Entry 4YBN (X-ray diffraction, 1.90 A resolution); this record covers chains A and B.

[Chain A (and B)]
Protein: Flavin-nucleotide-binding protein
Organism: Mycobacterium smegmatis (strain ATCC 700084 / mc(2)155)
Notes: chain B of this document is another copy of the same molecule, construct and numbering; everything in this record applies to it too
UniProtKB: A0R238 (A0R238_MYCS2); residues 2-225 here correspond to UniProt positions 1-224 (UniProt number = residue number - 1)
Chain sequence (224 residues; row label = number of the first residue in the row):
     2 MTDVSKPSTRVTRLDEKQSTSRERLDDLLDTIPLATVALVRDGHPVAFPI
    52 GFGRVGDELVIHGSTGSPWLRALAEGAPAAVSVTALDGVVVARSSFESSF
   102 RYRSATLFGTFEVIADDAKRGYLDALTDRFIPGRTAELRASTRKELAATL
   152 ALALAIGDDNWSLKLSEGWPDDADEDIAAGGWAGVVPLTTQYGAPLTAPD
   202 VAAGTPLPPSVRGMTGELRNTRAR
Unresolved in the structure: 2-8, 223-225 (chain B: 2-16, 222-225)
Ion coordination: heme Fe near H63 (its only coordinating residue here); Ni2+: D125 (together with sulfate ion)
Residues lining bound ligands:
  - FAD (flavin-adenine dinucleotide), molecule 1: S9, T10, R11, V12, T13, R14, T85, L87, F101, Y103, S105, A106, T107, F109, S163, L164, K165
  - FAD, molecule 2: L35, F49, P50, I51, G52, H63, G64, S65, S68, P69, W70, L71
  - heme (HEM), molecule 1: R14, L15, K18, S96, F97, S99, S100, F101, Y103, K165
  - heme (HEM), molecule 2: H63, G64, S65, L124, T128, F131, I132, S142, E146, L147, A149, T150

[Interface between chain A and chain B]
Contacting residue pairs (133):
  S9(A) - R42(B)
  T13(A) - P69(B)
  R14(A) - S65(B)  hydrogen bond
  R14(A) - G67(B)
  R14(A) - S68(B)
  P34(A) - L87(B)  hydrophobic
  P34(A) - F101(B)  hydrophobic
  L35(A) - T85(B)
  L35(A) - L87(B)  hydrophobic
  T37(A) - T37(B)
  T37(A) - S83(B)
  A39(A) - A39(B)  hydrophobic
  A39(A) - P46(B)
  A39(A) - A48(B)  hydrophobic
  L40(A) - P46(B)  hydrophobic
  V41(A) - G44(B)
  V41(A) - P46(B)
  G44(A) - V41(B)
  P46(A) - A39(B)
  P46(A) - L40(B)  hydrophobic
  P46(A) - V41(B)
  P46(A) - P79(B)
  P46(A) - A80(B)  hydrophobic
  P46(A) - A81(B)
  A48(A) - A39(B)  hydrophobic
  A48(A) - T107(B)
  P50(A) - T85(B)
  P50(A) - S105(B)
  P79(A) - H45(B)
  P79(A) - P46(B)
  A80(A) - P46(B)
  A81(A) - P46(B)
  S83(A) - T37(B)
  T85(A) - L35(B)
  T85(A) - P50(B)
  L87(A) - P34(B)  hydrophobic
  L87(A) - L35(B)  hydrophobic
  V92(A) - R135(B)
  A93(A) - R135(B)  hydrogen bond (backbone-side chain)
  A93(A) - L139(B)
  R94(A) - L139(B)
  R94(A) - D201(B)  salt bridge
  R94(A) - V202(B)
  S95(A) - L139(B)
  S95(A) - R140(B)
  S96(A) - T128(B)
  S96(A) - L139(B)
  S96(A) - S142(B)  hydrogen bond
  F97(A) - E146(B)
  F101(A) - F131(B)  hydrophobic
  S105(A) - P50(B)
  T107(A) - A48(B)
  T128(A) - S96(B)
  F131(A) - F101(B)  hydrophobic
  I132(A) - V90(B)  hydrophobic
  R135(A) - V92(B)
  R135(A) - A93(B)  hydrogen bond (side chain-backbone)
  R135(A) - W183(B)
  L139(A) - A93(B)
  L139(A) - R94(B)
  L139(A) - S96(B)
  R140(A) - S95(B)
  R140(A) - D177(B)  salt bridge
  S142(A) - S96(B)  hydrogen bond
  E146(A) - F97(B)
  T150(A) - F97(B)
  W170(A) - L197(B)
  W170(A) - T198(B)
  W170(A) - A199(B)  hydrophobic
  W170(A) - P200(B)
  D177(A) - R140(B)  salt bridge
  I178(A) - D201(B)
  G182(A) - T206(B)
  W183(A) - R135(B)
  W183(A) - L197(B)
  W183(A) - T198(B)  hydrogen bond
  W183(A) - T206(B)
  W183(A) - P207(B)
  W183(A) - L208(B)
  W183(A) - P209(B)
  A184(A) - T198(B)
  A184(A) - A199(B)  hydrogen bond (backbone-backbone)
  A184(A) - V202(B)
  G185(A) - L197(B)
  G185(A) - A199(B)
  V186(A) - P196(B)
  V186(A) - L197(B)  hydrogen bond (backbone-backbone)
  V187(A) - Y193(B)  hydrophobic
  V187(A) - G194(B)
  P188(A) - Q192(B)
  P188(A) - Y193(B)
  P188(A) - G194(B)  hydrogen bond (backbone-backbone)
  P188(A) - A195(B)
  P188(A) - L197(B)  hydrophobic
  L189(A) - Q192(B)
  L189(A) - Y193(B)  hydrophobic
  L189(A) - L219(B)  hydrophobic
  T190(A) - T190(B)
  T190(A) - T191(B)
  T190(A) - Q192(B)  hydrogen bond (backbone-backbone)
  T191(A) - T190(B)
  T191(A) - T191(B)  hydrogen bond
  Q192(A) - P188(B)
  Q192(A) - L189(B)
  Q192(A) - T190(B)  hydrogen bond (backbone-backbone)
  Y193(A) - V187(B)  hydrophobic
  Y193(A) - P188(B)
  Y193(A) - L189(B)  hydrophobic
  G194(A) - V187(B)
  G194(A) - P188(B)  hydrogen bond (backbone-backbone)
  A195(A) - P188(B)
  P196(A) - V186(B)
  L197(A) - W170(B)
  L197(A) - W183(B)
  L197(A) - G185(B)
  L197(A) - V186(B)  hydrogen bond (backbone-backbone)
  L197(A) - P188(B)  hydrophobic
  T198(A) - W170(B)
  T198(A) - W183(B)  hydrogen bond
  T198(A) - A184(B)
  A199(A) - W170(B)  hydrophobic
  A199(A) - A184(B)  hydrogen bond (backbone-backbone)
  A199(A) - G185(B)
  D201(A) - R94(B)  salt bridge
  D201(A) - I178(B)
  V202(A) - R94(B)
  V202(A) - A184(B)
  T206(A) - W183(B)
  P207(A) - W183(B)
  L208(A) - W183(B)
  P209(A) - W183(B)
  V212(A) - W183(B)  hydrophobic
  M215(A) - V90(B)  hydrophobic
Other interface residues (no listed pair), chain A (77 interface residues in all): H45, V47, G52, V90, S99, R102, F109, A149, P171, P200, L219
Other interface residues (no listed pair), chain B (78 interface residues in all): V47, G52, S99, F109, I132, A149, T150, P171, G182, V212, M215

[Summary]
Chain A and chain B form an interface of 77 and 78 residues respectively, with 16 hydrogen bonds and 4 salt
bridges. Polar pairs include R94(A)-D201(B), R140(A)-D177(B) and R14(A)-S65(B). Ligands of chain A: heme and
flavin-adenine dinucleotide.
Chain A and chain B are both Flavin-nucleotide-binding protein (Mycobacterium smegmatis (strain ATCC 700084 /
mc(2)155)); the structure, Structure of the FAD and Heme binding protein msmeg_4975 from Mycobacterium
smegmatis, was determined by X-ray diffraction (same publication as 4Y9I and 5BNC).
